Entry 7YI1 (electron microscopy, 2.80 A resolution); this record covers chains D and I of the 12 polymer chains in the assembly.

== Chain D ==
Protein: Histone H2B 1.1
Source organism: Xenopus laevis
UniProtKB: P02281 (H2B11_XENLA); residues 1-122 here correspond to UniProt positions 5-126 (UniProt number = residue number + 4)
Sequence (122 residues; numbered 1 to 122; the number before each row is that of its first residue):
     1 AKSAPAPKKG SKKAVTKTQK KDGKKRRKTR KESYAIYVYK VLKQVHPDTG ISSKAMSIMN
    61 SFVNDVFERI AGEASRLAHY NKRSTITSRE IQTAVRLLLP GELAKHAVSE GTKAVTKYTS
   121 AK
Unresolved in the structure: 1-28, 122
Sequence notes: engineered mutation Thr29 (Ser33 in P02281)
Swiss-Prot annotation at these positions:
  - modified residue: Lys2 (N6-acetyllysine), Lys9 (N6-acetyllysine), Ser11 (Phosphoserine), Lys12 (N6-acetyllysine), Lys17 (N6-acetyllysine)
  - glycosylation: Ser109 (O-linked (GlcNAc) serine)
  - cross-link: Lys117 (Glycyl lysine isopeptide (Lys-Gly) (interchain with G-Cter in ubiquitin))

== Chain I ==
Molecule: Wisdom 601 DNA
Source organism: synthetic construct
Sequence (167 nucleotides; row label = number of the first residue in the row; numbers below 1 keep their minus sign (DC-73 is residue -73)):
   -73 CTGGAGAATC CCGGTCTGCA GGCCGCTCAA TTGGTCGTAG ACAGCTCTAG CACCGCTTAA
   -13 ACGCACGTAC GCGCTGTCCC CCGCGTTTTA ACCGCCAAGG GGATTACTCC CTAGTCTCCA
    47 GGCACGTGTC AGATATATAC ATCCTGTGCA TGTATTGAAC AGCGACC
Unresolved in the structure: 78-93

== How chain D and chain I interact ==
Residue-residue contacts (12; chain D residue first):
  Thr29(D) - DT30(I)  hydrogen bond to the phosphate
  Arg30(D) - DA-45(I)  salt bridge to the phosphate
  Tyr39(D) - DG-53(I)  sugar contact
  Tyr39(D) - DG-52(I)  phosphate contact
  Gly50(D) - DG-53(I)  phosphate contact
  Ile51(D) - DA-54(I)  sugar contact
  Ile51(D) - DG-53(I)  phosphate contact
  Ser53(D) - DA-54(I)  hydrogen bond to the phosphate
  Arg83(D) - DG-34(I)  phosphate contact
  Arg83(D) - DA-33(I)  salt bridge to the phosphate
  Ser84(D) - DG-34(I)  hydrogen bond to the phosphate
  Thr85(D) - DG-34(I)  hydrogen bond to the phosphate
Other interface residues (no listed pair), chain D (11 interface residues in all): Ser52, Lys82
Other interface residues (no listed pair), chain I (9 interface residues in all): DC-46, DA-35

== Summary ==
11 residues of chain D and 9 residues of chain I are in contact; the contacts include 4 hydrogen bonds and 2
salt bridges. Polar contacts include Thr29(D)-DT30(I), Ser53(D)-DA-54(I) and Ser84(D)-DG-34(I).
Chain D is Histone H2B 1.1 (Xenopus laevis) and chain I is Wisdom 601 DNA (synthetic construct); the
structure, Cryo-EM structure of Eaf3 CHD bound to H3K36me3 nucleosome, was determined by electron microscopy
together with 7YI0, 7YI2, 7YI3, 7YI4 and 7YI5 from the same study.
